Entry 7VAR (electron microscopy, 2.90 A resolution); this record covers chains F and L of the 12 polymer chains in the assembly.

== Chain F ==
Molecule: V-type ATP synthase beta chain
From: Thermus thermophilus HB8
Reference sequence: Q56404 (VATB_THET8); residues 1-478 here = UniProt positions 1-478
Sequence (478 residues; each row starts with the number of its first residue):
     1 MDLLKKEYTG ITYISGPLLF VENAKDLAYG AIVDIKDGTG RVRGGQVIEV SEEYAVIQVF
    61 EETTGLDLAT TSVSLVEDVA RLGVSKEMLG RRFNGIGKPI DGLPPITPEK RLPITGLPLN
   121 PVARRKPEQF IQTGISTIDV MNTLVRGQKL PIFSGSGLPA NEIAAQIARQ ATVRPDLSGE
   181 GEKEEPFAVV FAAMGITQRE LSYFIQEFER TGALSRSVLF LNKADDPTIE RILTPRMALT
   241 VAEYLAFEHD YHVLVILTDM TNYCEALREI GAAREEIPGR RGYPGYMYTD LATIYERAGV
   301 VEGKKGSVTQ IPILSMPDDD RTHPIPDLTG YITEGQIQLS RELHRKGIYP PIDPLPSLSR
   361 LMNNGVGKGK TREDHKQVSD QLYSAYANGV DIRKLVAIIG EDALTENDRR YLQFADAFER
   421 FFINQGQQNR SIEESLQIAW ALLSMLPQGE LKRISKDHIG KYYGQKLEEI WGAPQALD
Disordered / not traced: 1, 473-478
Residues lining bound ligands: ADP (adenosine-5'-diphosphate): Leu-358, Ser-359, Arg-360, Asn-363

== Chain L ==
Molecule: V-type ATP synthase subunit E
From: Thermus thermophilus HB8
Reference sequence: P74901 (VATE_THET8); residues 1-188 here = UniProt positions 1-188
Sequence (188 residues; row label = number of the first residue in the row):
     1 MSKLEAILSQ EVEAEIQALL QEAEAKAEAV KREAEEKAKA LLQARERALE AQYRAALRRA
    61 ESAGELLVAT ARTQARGEVL EEVRRRVREA LEALPQKPEW PEVVRKLALE ALEALPGAKA
   121 LVANPEDLPH LEALARERGV ELQAEPALRL GVRAVGAEGK TQVENSLLAR LDRAWDALSS
   181 KVAQALWG
Disordered / not traced: 1-60

== Interface between chain F and chain L ==
Contacting residue pairs (33; chain F residue first):
  Asp-2(F) / Arg-173(L)  hydrogen bond (backbone-side chain)
  Leu-3(F) / Arg-170(L)
  Leu-3(F) / Ala-174(L)  hydrophobic
  Leu-4(F) / Glu-110(L)
  Leu-4(F) / Ala-111(L)  hydrophobic
  Leu-4(F) / Ala-114(L)  hydrophobic
  Leu-4(F) / Val-163(L)  hydrophobic
  Leu-4(F) / Asn-165(L)
  Leu-4(F) / Arg-170(L)
  Leu-4(F) / Arg-173(L)  hydrogen bond (backbone-side chain)
  Lys-5(F) / Val-163(L)
  Lys-5(F) / Glu-164(L)  salt bridge
  Lys-6(F) / Leu-115(L)
  Lys-6(F) / Gln-162(L)
  Lys-6(F) / Val-163(L)
  Glu-7(F) / Thr-161(L)
  Glu-7(F) / Gln-162(L)  hydrogen bond (backbone-backbone)
  Tyr-8(F) / Lys-160(L)
  Tyr-8(F) / Thr-161(L)
  Thr-9(F) / Gly-159(L)
  Thr-9(F) / Lys-160(L)  hydrogen bond (backbone-backbone)
  Asn-23(F) / Glu-158(L)
  Leu-75(F) / Arg-173(L)  hydrogen bond (backbone-side chain)
  Gly-102(F) / Gln-74(L)
  Leu-103(F) / Thr-70(L)
  Leu-103(F) / Thr-73(L)
  Pro-104(F) / Thr-73(L)
  Thr-107(F) / Leu-80(L)
  Thr-107(F) / Ser-179(L)
  Thr-107(F) / Ser-180(L)
  Pro-108(F) / Ser-179(L)
  Pro-108(F) / Ser-180(L)
  Arg-111(F) / Asp-176(L)  salt bridge
Interface residues without a listed pair, chain F (18 interface residues in all): Val-76, Arg-91
Interface residues without a listed pair, chain L (24 interface residues in all): Gly-77, Ala-183

== Overview ==
18 residues of chain F face 24 of chain L across their interface; the contacts include 5 hydrogen bonds and 2
salt bridges. Among the polar pairs are Lys-5(F)/Glu-164(L), Arg-111(F)/Asp-176(L) and Asp-2(F)/Arg-173(L).
Chain F binds ADP.
Chain F is V-type ATP synthase beta chain and chain L is V-type ATP synthase subunit E, both from Thermus
thermophilus HB8; the structure, V1EG domain of V/A-ATPase from Thermus thermophilus at low ATP concentration,
state1-1, was determined by electron microscopy, deposited together with 7VAI, 7VAJ, 7VAK, 7VAL, 7VAM, 7VAN
and 11 further entries.
